PDB entry 7PS0 | X-ray diffraction, 2.92 A resolution | chains E and L of the 3 polymer chains in the assembly

# Chain E
Name: Spike protein S1
From: Severe acute respiratory syndrome coronavirus 2
UniProt: P0DTC2 (SPIKE_SARS2); residue numbers follow UniProt; this construct covers 333-526
Chain sequence (210 residues; row label = number of the first residue in the row):
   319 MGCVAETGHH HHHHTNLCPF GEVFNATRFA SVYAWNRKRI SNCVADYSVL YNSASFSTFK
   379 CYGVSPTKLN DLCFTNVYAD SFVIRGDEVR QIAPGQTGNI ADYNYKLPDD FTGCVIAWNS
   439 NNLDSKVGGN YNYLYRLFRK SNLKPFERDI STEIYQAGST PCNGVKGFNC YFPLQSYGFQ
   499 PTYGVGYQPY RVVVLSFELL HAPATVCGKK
Disordered / not traced: 319-332, 528
Cystine bridges: Cys336-Cys361, Cys379-Cys432, Cys391-Cys525, Cys480-Cys488
Glycans and other covalent adducts: N-acetylglucosamine (NAG) linked to Asn343
Differences from the reference sequence: initiating methionine (319); expression tag (320-332, 527-528); variant Asn417 (Lys in P0DTC2), Lys484 (Glu in P0DTC2), Tyr501 (Asn in P0DTC2)
Swiss-Prot annotation at these positions:
  - region: Arg403 to Asp405 (Integrin-binding motif), Asn448 to Phe456 (Immunodominant HLA epitope recognized by the CD8+)
  - glycosylation: Asn343 (N-linked (GlcNAc...) (complex) asparagine)
  - natural variant: Gly339 (G339D: In strain: Omicron/BA.1, Omicron/BA.2 and 4 more; G339H: In strain: Omicron/BA.2.75, Omicron/XBB.1.5 and 1 more), Arg346 (R346K: In strain: Mu/B.1.621; R346T: In strain: Omicron/BQ.1.1, Omicron/XBB.1.5 and 1 more), Leu368 (L368I: In strain: Omicron/XBB.1.5, Omicron/EG.5.1), Ser371 (S371F: In strain: Omicron/BA.2, Omicron/BA.2.12.1 and 6 more; S371L: In strain: Omicron/BA.1), Ser373 (S373P: In strain: Omicron/BA.1, Omicron/BA.2 and 7 more), Ser375 (S375F: In strain: Omicron/BA.1, Omicron/BA.2 and 7 more), Thr376 (T376A: In strain: Omicron/BA.2, Omicron/BA.2.12.1 and 5 more), Asp405 (D405N: In strain: Omicron/BA.2, Omicron/BA.2.12.1 and 6 more), Arg408 (R408S: In strain: Omicron/BA.2, Omicron/BA.2.12.1 and 6 more), Asn417 (K417N: In strain: Beta/B.1.351, Omicron/BA.1 and 8 more; this construct carries the variant), Asn440 (N440K: In strain: Omicron/BA.1, Omicron/BA.2 and 7 more), Lys444 (K444T: In strain: Omicron/BQ.1.1), 16 further natural variant entries in UniProt
  - mutagenesis: Asn343 (N343Q: Reduced viral infectivity), Leu452 (L452R: Increased resistance to neutralizing antibodies. Decreases HLA binding to NF9 epitope. Increased binding affinity to human ACE2), Tyr453 (Y453F: Decreased HLA binding to NF9 epitope. Increased binding affinity to human ACE2), Ala475 (A475V: Increased resistance to neutralizing antibodies), Val483 (V483A: Increased resistance to neutralizing antibodies), Phe490 (F490L: Increased resistance to neutralizing antibodies and human covalescent sera neutralization), Gln493 (Q493N: Reduced host ACE2-binding affinity in vitro; Q493Y: Reduced host ACE2-binding affinity in vitro), His519 (H519P: Increased resistance to human covalescent sera neutralization)

# Chain L
Name: Beta-24 light chain
From: Homo sapiens
Chain sequence (216 residues; each row starts with the number of its first residue):
     1 SYELTQPASV SGSPGQSITI SCTGTSIDVG NYNLASWYQQ HPGKAPKLII YEGSRRPSGV
    61 SNRFSGAKSG NTASLTISGL QAEDEADYYC CSYVGSSTYV FGSGTKVTVL GQPKANPTVT
   121 LFPPSSEELQ ANKATLVCLI SDFYPGAVTV AWKADSSPVK AGVETTTPSK QSNNKYAASS
   181 YLSLTPEQWK SHRSYSCQVT HEGSTVEKTV APTECS
Disordered / not traced: 214-216
Cystine bridges: Cys22-Cys90, Cys138-Cys197

# How chain E and chain L interact
Residue-residue contacts (7):
  Gly446(E) - Tyr93(L)  hydrogen bond (backbone-side chain)
  Tyr449(E) - Tyr32(L)
  Tyr449(E) - Tyr93(L)
  Tyr449(E) - Ser96(L)
  Gln493(E) - Val29(L)
  Gln493(E) - Tyr32(L)
  Ser494(E) - Tyr32(L)
Other interface residues (no listed pair), chain E (6 interface residues in all): Leu455, Tyr489
The authors on this interface:
  - epitope / paratope residues, chain E: Gly446(E)

# In short
The interface between chain E and chain L involves 6 residues on one side and 4 on the other, with 1 hydrogen
bond. Its one hydrogen-bonded contact is Gly446(E)-Tyr93(L). Covalently linked N-acetylglucosamine: at
Asn343(E). From UniProt: 8 mutagenesis sites on chain E. The paper reports the epitope/paratope residue
Gly446(E).
Here chain E is Spike protein S1 (Severe acute respiratory syndrome coronavirus 2) and chain L is Beta-24
light chain (Homo sapiens). Entry 7PS0 (Crystal structure of the receptor binding domain of SARS-CoV-2 beta
variant spike glycoprotein in complex with ...) was determined by X-ray diffraction, deposited together with
7PS3, 7PS4, 7Q9K and 7Q9P.
